PDB entry 1WKE | X-ray diffraction, 2.20 A resolution | chain A

Chain A:
Protein: tRNA-guanine transglycosylase
From: Zymomonas mobilis
Notes: EC 2.4.2.29
UniProtKB: P28720 (TGT_ZYMMO); residues 2-386 here correspond to UniProt positions 1-385 (UniProt number = residue number - 1)
Amino-acid sequence (386 residues; row label = number of the first residue in the row):
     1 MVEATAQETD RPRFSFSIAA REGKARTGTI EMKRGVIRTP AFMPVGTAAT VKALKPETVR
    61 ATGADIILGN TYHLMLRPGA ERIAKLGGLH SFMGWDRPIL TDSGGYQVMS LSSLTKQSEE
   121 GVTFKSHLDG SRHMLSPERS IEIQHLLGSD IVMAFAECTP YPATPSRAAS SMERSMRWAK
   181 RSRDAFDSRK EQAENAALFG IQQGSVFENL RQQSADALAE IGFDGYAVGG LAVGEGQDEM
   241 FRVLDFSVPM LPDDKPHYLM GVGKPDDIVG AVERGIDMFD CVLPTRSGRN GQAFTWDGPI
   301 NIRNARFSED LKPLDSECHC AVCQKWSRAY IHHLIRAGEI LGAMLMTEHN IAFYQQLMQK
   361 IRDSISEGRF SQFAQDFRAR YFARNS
Not modelled in the structure: 1-10, 383-386
Sequence notes: engineered mutation A156 (Asp155 in P28720)
Metal / ion sites: Zn2+: C318, C320, C323, H349

Overview:
The Zn2+ site is built by C318, C320, C323 and H349.
Chain A is tRNA-guanine transglycosylase (Zymomonas mobilis); the structure, TRNA-guanine transglycosylase,
was determined by X-ray diffraction together with 1WKD and 1WKF from the same study.
